8ACA - chains A and C of the 3 polymer chains in the assembly; structure by electron microscopy, 2.54 A resolution.

[Chain A (and C)]
Molecule: DR_0644, only-Cu Superoxide Dismutase
Source organism: Deinococcus radiodurans R1
Notes: chain C of this document is another copy of the same molecule, construct and numbering; everything in this record applies to it too
UniProt: Q9RWM2 (Q9RWM2_DEIRA); residue numbers follow UniProt; this construct covers 1-206
Amino-acid sequence (206 residues; each row starts with the number of its first residue):
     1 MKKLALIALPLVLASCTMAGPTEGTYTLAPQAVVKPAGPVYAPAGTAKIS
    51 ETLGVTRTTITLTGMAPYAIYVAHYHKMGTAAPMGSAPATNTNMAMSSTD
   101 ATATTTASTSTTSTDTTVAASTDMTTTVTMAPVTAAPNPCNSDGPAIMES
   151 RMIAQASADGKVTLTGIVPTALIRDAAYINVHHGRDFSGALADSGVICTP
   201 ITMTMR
Not modelled in the structure: 1-19, 80-141, 202-206
Metal / ion sites: Cu ion near His-76 (its only coordinating residue here)
From the paper describing this entry:
  - self-association interface (contacts with another copy of this molecule): Gly-20 to Pro-36

[How chain A and chain C interact]
Contacting residue pairs (47):
  Gly-20(A) with Ser-50(C); Glu-51(C), hydrogen bond (backbone-backbone); Thr-52(C)
  Pro-21(A) with Glu-51(C); Thr-52(C)
  Thr-22(A) with Ser-50(C); Glu-51(C), hydrogen bond (backbone-backbone)
  Glu-23(A) with Ile-49(C); Ser-50(C)
  Gly-24(A) with Ala-47(C); Lys-48(C); Ile-49(C), hydrogen bond (backbone-backbone)
  Thr-25(A) with Thr-46(C); Ala-47(C)
  Tyr-26(A) with Thr-46(C), hydrogen bond (backbone-side chain); Ala-47(C), hydrogen bond (backbone-backbone); Ile-49(C), hydrophobic; Thr-199(C); Pro-200(C); Ile-201(C), hydrogen bond (side chain-backbone)
  Thr-27(A) with Gly-45(C); Thr-46(C); Thr-199(C)
  Leu-28(A) with Gly-45(C), hydrogen bond (backbone-backbone); Thr-46(C); Leu-62(C), hydrophobic; Ile-197(C), hydrophobic; Thr-199(C)
  Ala-29(A) with Ile-197(C); Cys-198(C), hydrogen bond (backbone-backbone)
  Pro-30(A) with Val-196(C); Ile-197(C)
  Gln-31(A) with Asn-180(C), hydrogen bond; Ser-194(C); Gly-195(C), hydrogen bond (side chain-backbone); Cys-198(C)
  Val-34(A) with Asp-193(C); Ser-194(C); Gly-195(C); Val-196(C), hydrophobic
  Lys-35(A) with Asp-193(C); Ser-194(C), hydrogen bond (backbone-backbone)
  Pro-36(A) with Ala-192(C)
  Ala-37(A) with Leu-191(C); Ala-192(C), hydrogen bond (backbone-backbone)
  Gly-38(A) with Arg-185(C)
  Tyr-68(A) with Asp-186(C)
Also at the interface, not in a pair above, chain C (26 interface residues in all): Pro-43, Ala-44, Ile-60

[Overview]
18 residues of chain A face 26 of chain C across their interface; the contacts include 12 hydrogen bonds.
Polar contacts include Tyr-26(A)/Thr-46(C), Tyr-26(A)/Ile-201(C) and Gln-31(A)/Asn-180(C). The paper reports a
self-association interface involving Gly-20(A).
Both chains are DR_0644, only-Cu Superoxide Dismutase (Deinococcus radiodurans R1). Entry 8ACA (SDBC DR_0644
subunit, only-Cu Superoxide Dismutase) was determined by electron microscopy together with 8ACQ and 8AGD from
the same study.
